PDB entry 8VKW | electron microscopy, 3.44 A resolution | chains A and M of the 34 polymer chains in the assembly

[Chain A]
Molecule: 23S ribosomal RNA
Source organism: Mycolicibacterium smegmatis MC2 155
Sequence (3120 nucleotides; each row starts with the number of its first residue):
     1 UAAGUGUUUA AGGGCGCAUG GUGGAUGCCU UGGCACUGGG AGCCGAUGAA GGACGUAGGA
    61 GGCUGCGAUA AGCCUCGGGG AGCUGUCAAC CGAGCGUUGA UCCGAGGAUG UCCGAAUGGG
   121 GAAACCCGGC ACGAGUGAUG UCGUGUCACC AGGCGCUGAA UAUAUAGGCG UCUGGGGGGA
   181 ACGCGGGGAA GUGAAACAUC UCAGUACCCG UAGGAAGAGA AAACAAAAUG UGAUUCCGUG
   241 AGUAGUGGCG AGCGAAAGCG GAGGAUGGCU AAACCGUAUG CAUGUGAUAC CGGGUAGGGG
   301 UUGUGUGUGC GGGGUUGUGG GACCUAUCUU UCCGGCUCUA CCUGGCUGGA GGGCAGUGAG
   361 AAAAUGUUGU GGUUAGCGGA AAUGGCUUGG GAUGGCCUGC CGUAGACGGU GAGAGCCCGG
   421 UACGUGAAAA CCCGACGUCU GUCUUGAUGG UGUUCCCGAG UAGCAGCGGG CCCGUGGAAU
   481 CUGCUGUGAA UCUGCCGGGA CCACCCGGUA AGCCUGAAUA CUUCCCAGUG ACCGAUAGCG
   541 GAUUAGUACC GUGAGGGAAU GGUGAAAAGU ACCCCGGGAG GGGAGUGAAA GAGUACCUGA
   601 AACCGUGCGC UUACAAUCCG UCAGAGCCCU CGACGUGUCG UGGGGUGAUG GCGUGCCUUU
   661 UGAAGAAUGA GCCUGCGAGU CAGGGACAUG UCGCGAGGUU AACCCGGGUG GGGUAGCCGC
   721 AGCGAAAGCG AGUCUGAAUA GGGCGUAUCC ACACAAGAGU GUGUGGUGUA GUGGUGUGUU
   781 CUGGACCCGA AGCGGAGUGA UCUACCCAUG GCCAGGGUGA AGCGCGGGUA AGACCGCGUG
   841 GAGGCCCGAA CCCACUUAGG UUGAAGACUG AGGGGAUGAG CUGUGGGUAG GGGUGAAAGG
   901 CCAAUCAAAC UCCGUGAUAG CUGGUUCUCC CCGAAAUGCA UUUAGGUGCA GCGUCGCAUG
   961 UUUCUUGCCG GAGGUAGAGC UACUGGAUGG CCGAUGGGCC CCACAGGGUU ACUGACGUCA
  1021 GCCAAACUCC GAAUGCCGGU AAGUCCAAGA GUGCGGCAGU GAGACGGCGG GGGAUAAGCU
  1081 CCGUGCGUCG AGAGGGAAAC AGCCCAGAUC GCCGGCUAAG GCCCCUAAGC GUGUGCUAAG
  1141 UGGAAAAGGA UGUGCAGUCG CGAAGACAAC CAGGAGGUUG GCUUAGAAGC AGCCACCCUU
  1201 GAAAGAGUGC GUAAUAGCUC ACUGGUCAAG UGAUUGUGCG CCGAUAAUGU AGCGGGGCUC
  1261 AAGCACACCG CCGAAGCCGC GGCAGCCAAC GUGUUGGCUG GGUAGGGGAG CGUCCUGCAU
  1321 CCGGUGAAGC CGCCGAGUGA UCGAGUGGUG GAGGGUGUGG GAGUGAGAAU GCAGGCAUGA
  1381 GUAGCGAUUA GGCAAGUGAG AACCUUGCCC GCCGAAAGAC CAAGGGUUCC UGGGCCAGGC
  1441 CAGUCCGCCC AGGGUGAGUC GGGACCUAAG GCGAGGCCGA CAGGCGUAGU CGAUGGACAA
  1501 CGGGUUGAUA UUCCCGUACC CGUGUAUGUG CGUCCAUGAU GAAUCAGCGG UACUAACCAU
  1561 CCAAAACCAC CGUGACCGCA CCUUUCGGGG UGUGGCGUUG GUGGGGCUGC AUGGGACCUU
  1621 CGUUGGUAGU AGUCAAGCGA UGGGGUGACG CAGGAAGGUA GCCGUACCGG UCAGUGGUAA
  1681 UACCGGGGUA AGCCUGUAGG GAGUCAGAUA GGUAAAUCCG UCUGGCAUAU AUCCUGAGAG
  1741 GUGAUGCAUA GCCGAGUGAG GCGAAUUCGG UGAUCCUAUG CUGCCGAGAA AAGCCUCUAG
  1801 CGAGGACAUA CACGGCCCGU ACCCCAAACC AACACAGGUG GUCAGGUAGA GAAUACUAAG
  1861 GCGUACGAGU GAACUAUGGU UAAGGAACUC GGCAAAAUGC CCCCGUAACU UCGGGAGAAG
  1921 GGGGACCCAC AUGGCGUGUA AGCCUUUACG GCCCAAGCGU GAGUGGGUGG CACAAACCAG
  1981 UGAGAAGCGA CUGUUUACUA AAAACACAGG UCCGUGCGAA GUCGCAAGAC GAUGUAUACG
  2041 GACUGACGCC UGCCCGGUGC UGGAAGGUUA AGAGGACCCG UUAACUCCCU UUGGGGGUGA
  2101 AGCGGAGAAU UUAAGCCCCA GUAAACGGCG GUGGUAACUA UAACCAUCCU AAGGUAGCGA
  2161 AAUUCCUUGU CGGGUAAGUU CCGACCUGCA CGAAUGGCGU AACGACUUCU CAACUGUCUC
  2221 AACCAUAGAC UCGGCGAAAU UGCACUACGA GUAAAGAUGC UCGUUACGCG CGGCAGGACG
  2281 AAAAGACCCC GGGACCUUCA CUACAACUUG GUAUUGGUGC UCGAUACGGU UUGUGUAGGA
  2341 UAGGUGGGAG ACUGUGAAGC UCACACGCCA GUGUGGGUGG AGUCGUUGUU GAAAUACCAC
  2401 UCUGAUCGUA UUGGGCCUCU AACCUCGGAC CGUAUAUCCG GUUCAGGGAC AGUGCCUGGU
  2461 GGGUAGUUUA ACUGGGGCGG UUGCCUCCUA AAAUGUAACG GAGGCGCCCA AAGGUUCCCU
  2521 CAACCUGGAC GGCAAUCAGG UGUUGAGUGU AAGUGCACAA GGGAGCUUGA CUGCGAGACG
  2581 GACAUGUCGA GCAGGGACGA AAGUCGGGAC UAGUGAUCCG GCACCUCUGA GUGGAAGGGG
  2641 UGUCGCUCAA CGGAUAAAAG GUACCCCGGG GAUAACAGGC UGAUCUUCCC CAAGAGUCCA
  2701 UAUCGACGGG AUGGUUUGGC ACCUCGAUGU CGGCUCGUCG CAUCCUGGGG CUGGAGCAGG
  2761 UCCCAAGGGU UGGGCUGUUC GCCCAUUAAA GCGGCACGCG AGCUGGGUUU AGAACGUCGU
  2821 GAGACAGUUC GGUCUCUAUC CGCCGCGCGC GUCAGAAGCU UGAGGAAACC UGUCCCUAGU
  2881 ACGAGAGGAC CGGGACGGAC GAACCUCUGG UAUACCAGUU GUCCCACCAG GGGCACGGCU
  2941 GGAUAGCCAC GUUCGGACAG GAUAACCGCU GAAAGCAUCU AAGCGGGAAA CCUCUUCCAA
  3001 GACCAGGCUU CUCACCCUCU AGGAGGGAUA AGGCCCCCCG CAGACCACGG GAUUGAUAGA
  3061 CCAGACCUGG AAGCCUAGUA AUAGGUGCAG GGAACUGGCA CUAACCGGCC GAAAACUUAC
Unresolved in the structure: 1, 2329-2404

[Chain M]
Molecule: 50S ribosomal protein L15
Source organism: Mycolicibacterium smegmatis MC2 155
UniProt: A0QSG8 (A0QSG8_MYCS2); residues 1-147 here = UniProt positions 1-147
Chain sequence (147 residues; row label = number of the first residue in the row):
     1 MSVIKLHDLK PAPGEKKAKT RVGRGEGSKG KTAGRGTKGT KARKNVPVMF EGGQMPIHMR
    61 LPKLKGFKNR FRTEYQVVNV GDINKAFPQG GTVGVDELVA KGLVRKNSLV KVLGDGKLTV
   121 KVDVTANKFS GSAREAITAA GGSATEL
Unresolved in the structure: 1-2

[How chain A and chain M interact]
Residue-residue contacts (171):
  A195(A) - Phe50(M)  base contact
  A195(A) - Gly52(M)  base contact
  A244(A) - Lys68(M)  phosphate contact
  A244(A) - Arg70(M)  sugar contact
  G245(A) - Lys68(M)  phosphate contact
  C249(A) - Lys63(M)  hydrogen bond to the sugar
  G250(A) - Met59(M)  sugar contact
  A251(A) - Met49(M)  sugar contact
  U658(A) - Lys31(M)  phosphate contact
  U659(A) - Lys31(M)  salt bridge to the phosphate
  U659(A) - Thr37(M)  hydrogen bond to the phosphate
  U659(A) - Lys38(M)  hydrogen bond to the phosphate
  U660(A) - Thr37(M)  hydrogen bond to the phosphate
  U660(A) - Lys38(M)  salt bridge to the phosphate
  G679(A) - Val22(M)  sugar contact
  G679(A) - Gly23(M)  base contact
  G679(A) - Arg24(M)  salt bridge to the phosphate
  G679(A) - Thr32(M)  base contact
  G679(A) - Ala33(M)  base contact
  G679(A) - Arg35(M)  hydrogen bond to the base
  C681(A) - Lys19(M)  salt bridge to the phosphate
  G690(A) - Gly14(M)  hydrogen bond to the sugar
  G690(A) - Glu15(M)  hydrogen bond to the base
  U691(A) - Pro13(M)  sugar contact
  U691(A) - Gly14(M)  sugar contact
  U691(A) - Glu15(M)  hydrogen bond to the sugar
  G697(A) - Gly102(M)  phosphate contact
  A715(A) - Lys106(M)  salt bridge to the phosphate
  C718(A) - Arg105(M)  base contact
  G719(A) - Arg105(M)  hydrogen bond to the base
  C720(A) - Gln76(M)  base contact
  C720(A) - Arg105(M)  base contact
  A721(A) - Val77(M)  base contact
  A721(A) - Leu113(M)  base contact
  A721(A) - Asp115(M)  base contact
  A725(A) - Lys65(M)  phosphate contact
  A725(A) - Gly66(M)  sugar contact
  A725(A) - Phe67(M)  hydrogen bond to the sugar
  A726(A) - Phe67(M)  sugar contact
  A726(A) - Lys68(M)  sugar contact
  A726(A) - Asn69(M)  hydrogen bond to the phosphate
  A727(A) - Asn69(M)  sugar contact
  A727(A) - Arg72(M)  salt bridge to the phosphate
  G728(A) - Arg72(M)  base contact
  C729(A) - Lys128(M)  salt bridge to the phosphate
  G730(A) - Tyr75(M)  base contact
  G730(A) - Val77(M)  base contact
  G730(A) - Lys111(M)  salt bridge to the phosphate
  G730(A) - Leu113(M)  base contact
  G730(A) - Lys128(M)  salt bridge to the phosphate
  G730(A) - Phe129(M)  phosphate contact
  G730(A) - Ser130(M)  phosphate contact
  G730(A) - Gly131(M)  hydrogen bond to the phosphate
  A731(A) - Leu113(M)  phosphate contact
  A731(A) - Gly114(M)  hydrogen bond to the phosphate
  A731(A) - Asp115(M)  base contact
  A731(A) - Ser130(M)  hydrogen bond to the phosphate
  A731(A) - Ser132(M)  phosphate contact
  U746(A) - Asp115(M)  sugar contact
  U775(A) - Lys16(M)  sugar contact
  G776(A) - Lys16(M)  sugar contact
  G776(A) - Lys17(M)  hydrogen bond to the sugar
  U777(A) - Lys17(M)  hydrogen bond to the sugar
  U777(A) - Lys19(M)  salt bridge to the phosphate
  U777(A) - Thr20(M)  phosphate contact
  G778(A) - Lys19(M)  phosphate contact
  G778(A) - Thr20(M)  hydrogen bond to the phosphate
  U780(A) - Asn45(M)  hydrogen bond to the phosphate
  C781(A) - Asn45(M)  hydrogen bond to the phosphate
  C781(A) - Val46(M)  phosphate contact
  C786(A) - Arg35(M)  salt bridge to the phosphate
  C786(A) - Ala42(M)  hydrogen bond to the base
  C786(A) - Arg43(M)  phosphate contact
  A919(A) - Lys44(M)  salt bridge to the phosphate
  G920(A) - Thr40(M)  hydrogen bond to the sugar
  G920(A) - Lys44(M)  salt bridge to the phosphate
  C921(A) - Gly39(M)  hydrogen bond to the phosphate
  C921(A) - Thr40(M)  phosphate contact
  C921(A) - Arg43(M)  base contact
  U922(A) - Lys38(M)  salt bridge to the phosphate
  U922(A) - Arg43(M)  salt bridge to the phosphate
  G923(A) - Lys38(M)  phosphate contact
  G923(A) - Arg43(M)  hydrogen bond to the base
  U925(A) - Gly23(M)  hydrogen bond to the sugar
  U925(A) - Lys31(M)  hydrogen bond to the base
  U926(A) - Gly23(M)  phosphate contact
  U926(A) - Arg24(M)  hydrogen bond to the base
  U926(A) - Gly25(M)  hydrogen bond to the phosphate
  U926(A) - Glu26(M)  phosphate contact
  U926(A) - Gly30(M)  phosphate contact
  U926(A) - Lys31(M)  phosphate contact
  C927(A) - Arg21(M)  base contact
  C927(A) - Gly25(M)  phosphate contact
  U928(A) - Gly25(M)  phosphate contact
  U928(A) - Glu26(M)  hydrogen bond to the phosphate
  U928(A) - Gly27(M)  hydrogen bond to the phosphate
  C929(A) - Gly27(M)  hydrogen bond to the base
  A940(A) - Gln54(M)  hydrogen bond to the sugar
  U941(A) - Gly52(M)  base contact
  U941(A) - Gly53(M)  hydrogen bond to the sugar
  U941(A) - Gln54(M)  hydrogen bond to the sugar
  G946(A) - Gly39(M)  phosphate contact
  G946(A) - Thr40(M)  hydrogen bond to the sugar
  G946(A) - Gly52(M)  hydrogen bond to the base
  U947(A) - Gly39(M)  phosphate contact
  U947(A) - Thr40(M)  phosphate contact
  U947(A) - Lys41(M)  phosphate contact
  U947(A) - Val46(M)  phosphate contact
  U947(A) - Phe50(M)  sugar contact
  U947(A) - Gly52(M)  hydrogen bond to the sugar
  G948(A) - Lys41(M)  salt bridge to the phosphate
  G948(A) - Val46(M)  phosphate contact
  G948(A) - Phe50(M)  sugar contact
  G948(A) - Glu51(M)  sugar contact
  G948(A) - Gln54(M)  base contact
  G1059(A) - Arg35(M)  sugar contact
  G1059(A) - Gly36(M)  phosphate contact
  G1059(A) - Lys41(M)  salt bridge to the phosphate
  U1060(A) - Thr37(M)  phosphate contact
  G1061(A) - Lys41(M)  hydrogen bond to the base
  A1304(A) - Thr32(M)  hydrogen bond to the phosphate
  A1304(A) - Gly36(M)  sugar contact
  G1305(A) - Thr32(M)  hydrogen bond to the phosphate
  G1305(A) - Ala33(M)  phosphate contact
  G1305(A) - Gly34(M)  hydrogen bond to the phosphate
  G1305(A) - Arg35(M)  hydrogen bond to the phosphate
  G1305(A) - Gly36(M)  phosphate contact
  G1306(A) - Lys29(M)  salt bridge to the phosphate
  G1307(A) - Lys29(M)  salt bridge to the phosphate
  G1308(A) - Lys17(M)  salt bridge to the phosphate
  G1317(A) - Leu6(M)  hydrogen bond to the base
  G1317(A) - His7(M)  base contact
  C1318(A) - His7(M)  base contact
  A1319(A) - His7(M)  sugar contact
  G1357(A) - His7(M)  base contact
  U1358(A) - His7(M)  hydrogen bond to the sugar
  U1358(A) - Leu9(M)  sugar contact
  G1359(A) - Lys10(M)  phosphate contact
  G1359(A) - Pro11(M)  phosphate contact
  G1360(A) - Lys16(M)  salt bridge to the phosphate
  U1364(A) - Arg21(M)  base contact
  G1365(A) - Arg21(M)  hydrogen bond to the base
  G1365(A) - Arg24(M)  salt bridge to the phosphate
  A2582(A) - Gln54(M)  hydrogen bond to the base
  C2583(A) - Ile57(M)  sugar contact
  C2583(A) - Arg60(M)  hydrogen bond to the sugar
  A2584(A) - Arg60(M)  sugar contact
  A2584(A) - Leu61(M)  phosphate contact
  A2616(A) - Met55(M)  base contact
  A2616(A) - Arg60(M)  hydrogen bond to the sugar
  U2617(A) - Met59(M)  hydrogen bond to the sugar
  U2617(A) - Arg60(M)  sugar contact
  U2617(A) - Leu61(M)  phosphate contact
  U2617(A) - Pro62(M)  phosphate contact
  C2618(A) - Pro62(M)  phosphate contact
  C2618(A) - Lys63(M)  hydrogen bond to the phosphate
  C2619(A) - Lys63(M)  salt bridge to the phosphate
  U2628(A) - Phe67(M)  sugar contact
  A2630(A) - Arg70(M)  hydrogen bond to the base
  A2630(A) - Phe71(M)  sugar contact
  G2638(A) - Phe67(M)  base contact
  G2639(A) - Gly66(M)  hydrogen bond to the phosphate
  G2639(A) - Phe67(M)  sugar contact
  G2640(A) - Lys65(M)  phosphate contact
  G2640(A) - Gly66(M)  hydrogen bond to the phosphate
  U2641(A) - Lys65(M)  salt bridge to the phosphate
  G2652(A) - Gln54(M)  hydrogen bond to the base
  G2652(A) - Met55(M)  hydrogen bond to the sugar
  G2652(A) - Arg60(M)  base contact
  G2653(A) - Met55(M)  base contact
  A2672(A) - Lys38(M)  base contact
Interface residues without a listed pair, chain A (94 interface residues in all): G252, U680, C723, G724, G766, G774, C787, C788, U943, A1058, A1309, C2627
Interface residues without a listed pair, chain M (81 interface residues in all): Ala12, Ala18, Ser28, Val48, His58, Thr73, Lys101, Lys117

[In short]
The interface between chain A and chain M involves 94 residues on one side and 81 on the other, with 54
hydrogen bonds and 24 salt bridges. Polar contacts include G679(A)-Arg35(M), G690(A)-Glu15(M) and
G719(A)-Arg105(M).
Chain A is 23S ribosomal RNA and chain M is 50S ribosomal protein L15, both from Mycolicibacterium smegmatis
MC2 155; the structure, Structure of Mycobacterium smegmatis 50S ribosomal subunit bound to delNTE-HflX, was
determined by electron microscopy together with 8VIO, 8VK0, 8VK7, 8VKI, 8VPK, 8VR4, 8VR8 and 8VRL from the
same study.
